7OGP - chains D and E of the 5 polymer chains in the assembly; structure by electron microscopy, 3.30 A resolution.

[Chain D]
Name: PHIKZ074
From: Pseudomonas phage phiKZ
UniProt: Q8SD88 (Q8SD88_BPDPK); residue numbers follow UniProt; this construct covers 1-677
Chain sequence (677 residues; row label = number of the first residue in the row):
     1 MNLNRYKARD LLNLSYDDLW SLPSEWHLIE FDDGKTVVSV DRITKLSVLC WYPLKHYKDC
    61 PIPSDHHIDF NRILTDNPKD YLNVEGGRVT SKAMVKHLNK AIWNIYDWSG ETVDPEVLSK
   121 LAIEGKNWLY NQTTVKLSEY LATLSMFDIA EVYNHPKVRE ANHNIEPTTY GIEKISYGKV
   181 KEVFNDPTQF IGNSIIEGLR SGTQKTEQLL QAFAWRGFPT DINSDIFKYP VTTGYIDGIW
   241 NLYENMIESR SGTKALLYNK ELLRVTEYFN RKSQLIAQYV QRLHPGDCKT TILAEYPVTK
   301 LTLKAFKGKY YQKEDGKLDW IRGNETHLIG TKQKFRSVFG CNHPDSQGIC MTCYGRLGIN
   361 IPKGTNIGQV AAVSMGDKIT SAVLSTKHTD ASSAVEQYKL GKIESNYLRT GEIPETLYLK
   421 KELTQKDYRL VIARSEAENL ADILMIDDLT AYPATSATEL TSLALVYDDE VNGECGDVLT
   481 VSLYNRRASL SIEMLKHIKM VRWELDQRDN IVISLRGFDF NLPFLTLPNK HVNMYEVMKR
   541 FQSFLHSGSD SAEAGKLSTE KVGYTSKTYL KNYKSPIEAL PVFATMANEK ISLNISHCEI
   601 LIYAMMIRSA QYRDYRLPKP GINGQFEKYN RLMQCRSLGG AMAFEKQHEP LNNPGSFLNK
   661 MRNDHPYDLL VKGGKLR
Not modelled in the structure: 385-551
Metal / ion sites: Zn2+: Cys-288, Cys-341, Cys-350, Cys-353
From the paper describing this entry:
  - Zn2+ coordination: Cys-288, Cys-341, Cys-350, Cys-353

[Chain E]
Name: PHIKZ123
From: Pseudomonas phage phiKZ
UniProt: Q8SD39 (Q8SD39_BPDPK); residue numbers follow UniProt; this construct covers 1-543
Chain sequence (543 residues; numbered 1 to 543; the number before each row is that of its first residue):
     1 MPDPFLIEKI RENTPCMNPT LANGITVEHT MTRDPNTGVN MTRRYIDSLF DISSVLFPDG
    61 FKYEGNRACT PLKHFEEITR EYNAKRIANI APTDMYMIDL MFSYKGEMLY PRPMLLPAFK
   121 RGNMVTINGA KYIGSPVLTD VGFSVLNDSI FIPFRRTKLT FKQTDHHYMC NGQRKIMYVI
   181 WSQIHNEMAK RTKRDLGNRP HIESCLAHYF FCQFGVTQTF KQWANVDVKC GLLSDFPEEE
   241 YPREKWNIYS SATLKGKHPT GEMVLVIPRH QESIFATRLI AGFWYVVDAF PMRFTRPEYV
   301 DSTNLWRVIL GHMVFGDFEH QGKVEENIDS HLHSFCNSLD EMTIEELKTV GVNVSTIWEL
   361 LYEIMTSLAH HLYATDIDET SMYGKRLTVL HYLMSEFNYA VSMFGYMFQS RRDREWTVQE
   421 LNEGLKRSFK LQTAIKRLTV DHGELDTMSN PNSSMLIKGT SILVTQDRAK TAKAHNKSLI
   481 NDSSRIIHAS IAEVGQYKNQ PKNNPDGRGR LNMYTKVGPT GLVERREEVR EIIDNAQLMF
   541 RAK
Not modelled in the structure: 1, 168-321, 472-482
Construct notes: variant Gly-197 (Asp in Q8SD39)

[Interface between chain D and chain E]
Residue-residue contacts - 31 pairs, chain D then chain E:
  Asp-221(D) / Ile-487(E)
  Ile-222(D) / Arg-485(E)
  Asp-225(D) / Lys-543(E)
  Ile-226(D) / Lys-543(E)  hydrogen bond (backbone-side chain)
  Phe-227(D) / Ile-487(E)  hydrophobic
  Phe-227(D) / Phe-540(E)  hydrophobic
  Lys-228(D) / Ala-542(E)
  Leu-242(D) / Tyr-497(E)
  Leu-242(D) / Ile-532(E)  hydrophobic
  Tyr-243(D) / Ala-536(E)  hydrophobic
  Tyr-243(D) / Met-539(E)  hydrophobic
  Tyr-243(D) / Phe-540(E)  hydrophobic
  Asn-245(D) / Tyr-497(E)  hydrogen bond
  Asn-245(D) / Lys-498(E)
  Met-246(D) / Ile-487(E)
  Met-246(D) / His-488(E)
  Met-246(D) / Ala-492(E)  hydrophobic
  Met-246(D) / Tyr-497(E)  hydrophobic
  Ile-247(D) / Phe-540(E)  hydrophobic
  Ser-249(D) / Tyr-497(E)
  Ser-249(D) / Lys-498(E)
  Ser-249(D) / Gln-500(E)  hydrogen bond (backbone-side chain)
  Arg-250(D) / Ile-487(E)
  Arg-250(D) / Ile-491(E)
  Arg-250(D) / Asp-506(E)  hydrogen bond (side chain-backbone)
  Gly-252(D) / Gln-500(E)
  Thr-253(D) / Gln-500(E)
  Thr-253(D) / Pro-505(E)
  Leu-256(D) / Gln-500(E)
  Leu-256(D) / Pro-501(E)
  Leu-257(D) / Arg-485(E)
Also at the interface, not in a pair above, chain D (18 interface residues in all): Tyr-229
Also at the interface, not in a pair above, chain E (18 interface residues in all): Ile-486

[Summary]
The chain D/chain E interface involves 18 residues from each chain; the contacts include 4 hydrogen bonds.
Polar pairs include Ile-226(D)/Lys-543(E), Asn-245(D)/Tyr-497(E) and Ser-249(D)/Gln-500(E). Cys-288(D),
Cys-341(D), Cys-350(D) and Cys-353(D) coordinate Zn2+. From the paper: Zn2+ coordination by Cys-288(D),
Cys-341(D) and Cys-350(D) among others.
Here chain D is PHIKZ074 and chain E is PHIKZ123, both from Pseudomonas phage phiKZ. Entry 7OGP (Structure of
the apo-state of the bacteriophage PhiKZ non-virion RNA polymerase - class including clamp) was determined by
electron microscopy (same publication as 7OGR).
